Entry 7X10 (electron microscopy, 2.93 A resolution); this record covers chains B and E of the 5 polymer chains in the assembly.

[Chain B]
Molecule: Guanine nucleotide-binding protein G(I)/G(S)/G(T) subunit beta-1
Organism: Homo sapiens
UniProtKB: P62873 (GBB1_HUMAN); residues 2-340 here = UniProt positions 2-340
Amino-acid sequence (345 residues; numbered -4 to 340; the number before each row is that of its first residue; numbers below 1 keep their minus sign (Met-4 is residue -4)):
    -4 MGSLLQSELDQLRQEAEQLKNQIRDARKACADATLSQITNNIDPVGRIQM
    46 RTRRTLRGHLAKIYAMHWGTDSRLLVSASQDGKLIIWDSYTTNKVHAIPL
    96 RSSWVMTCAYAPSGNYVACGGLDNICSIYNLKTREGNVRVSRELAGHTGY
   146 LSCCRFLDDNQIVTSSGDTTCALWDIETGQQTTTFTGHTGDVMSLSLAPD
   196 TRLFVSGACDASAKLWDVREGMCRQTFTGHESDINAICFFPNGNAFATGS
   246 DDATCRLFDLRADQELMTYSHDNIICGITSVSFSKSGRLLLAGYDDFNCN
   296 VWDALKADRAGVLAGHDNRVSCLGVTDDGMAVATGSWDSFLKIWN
Disordered / not traced: -4 to 2
Sequence notes: initiating methionine (-4); expression tag (-3 to 1)
Swiss-Prot annotation at these positions:
  - modified residue: Ser2 (N-acetylserine), His266 (Phosphohistidine)
  - natural variant: Leu30 (L30F: In MRD42; uncertain significance), Arg52 (R52G: In MRD42), Gly64 (G64V: In MRD42), Asp76 (D76E: In MRD42; D76G: In MRD42), Gly77 (G77S: In MRD42), Lys78 (K78R: In MRD42), Ile80 (I80N: In MRD42; I80T: In MRD42), His91 (H91R: In MRD42; uncertain significance), Ala92 (A92T: In MRD42), Pro94 (P94S: In MRD42), Leu95 (L95P: In MRD42), Arg96 (R96L: In MRD42), 5 further natural variant entries in UniProt

[Chain E]
Molecule: scFv16
Organism: Homo sapiens
Notes: antibody fragment or engineered binder
Amino-acid sequence (247 residues; numbered 2 to 249; 1 number in that range is skipped by the numbering (no residue carries it; nothing is unmodelled there); the number before each row is that of its first residue):
     2 VQLVESGGGLVQPGGSRKLSCSASGFAFSSFGMHWVRQAPEKGLEWVAYI
    52 SSGSGTIYYADTVKGRFTISRDDPKNTLFLQMTSLRSEDTAMYYCVRSIY
   102 YYGSSPFDFWGQGTTLTVS
   122 AGGGGSGGGGSGGGGSADIVMTQATSSVPVTPGESVSISCRSSKSLLHSN
   172 GNTYLYWFLQRPGQSPQLLIYRMSNLASGVPDRFSGSGSGTAFTLTISRL
   222 EAEDVGVYYCMQHLEYPLTFGAGTKLEL
Disordered / not traced: 122-138
Cystine bridges: Cys161-Cys231

[Chain B / chain E interface]
Contacting residue pairs (7):
  Arg68(B) with Tyr103(E)
  Leu69(B) with Tyr103(E), hydrophobic
  Arg129(B) with Val2(E); Arg98(E)
  Glu130(B) with Gly26(E); Phe27(E); Ala28(E), hydrogen bond (backbone-backbone)
Also at the interface, not in a pair above, chain B (6 interface residues in all): Asp66, Val90
Also at the interface, not in a pair above, chain E (8 interface residues in all): Phe32, Tyr102

[Summary]
Chain B and chain E form an interface of 6 and 8 residues respectively; the contacts include 1 hydrogen bond.
The hydrogen-bonded pair Glu130(B)-Ala28(E) is a backbone contact.
Here chain B is Guanine nucleotide-binding protein G(I)/G(S)/G(T) subunit beta-1 and chain E is scFv16, both
from Homo sapiens. Entry 7X10 (ADGRL3/miniG12 complex) was determined by electron microscopy, deposited
together with 7WY5, 7WY8 and 7WYB.
